Entry 5ELL (X-ray diffraction, 1.80 A resolution); this record covers chains A and B.

[Chain A (and B)]
Molecule: Asp/Glu_racemase family protein
Source organism: Escherichia coli
Notes: EC 5.1.1.13; chain B of this document is another copy of the same molecule, construct and numbering; everything in this record applies to it too
UniProtKB: C3SWD2 (C3SWD2_ECOLX); numbering as in UniProt (aligned over 1-230)
Amino-acid sequence (238 residues; row label = number of the first residue in the row):
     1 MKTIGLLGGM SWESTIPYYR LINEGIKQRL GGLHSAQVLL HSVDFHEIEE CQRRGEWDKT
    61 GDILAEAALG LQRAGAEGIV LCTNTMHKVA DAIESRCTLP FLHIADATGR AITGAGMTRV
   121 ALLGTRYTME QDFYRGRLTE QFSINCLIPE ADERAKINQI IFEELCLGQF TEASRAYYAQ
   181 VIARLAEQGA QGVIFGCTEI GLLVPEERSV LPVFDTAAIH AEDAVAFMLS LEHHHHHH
Unresolved in the structure: 232-238 (chain B: 236-238)
Differences from the reference sequence: expression tag (231-238)

[Chain A / chain B interface]
Contacting residue pairs - 64 pairs, chain A then chain B:
  M1(A) - D44(B)
  G9(A) - Y19(B)
  G9(A) - S35(B)
  W12(A) - Y19(B)
  W12(A) - R20(B)
  W12(A) - N23(B)
  W12(A) - E24(B)
  W12(A) - S35(B)
  E13(A) - K27(B)  salt bridge
  T15(A) - Y19(B)
  I16(A) - Y19(B)  hydrophobic
  Y19(A) - G9(B)
  Y19(A) - W12(B)
  Y19(A) - T15(B)
  Y19(A) - I16(B)  hydrophobic
  Y19(A) - S42(B)  hydrogen bond
  R20(A) - W12(B)
  N23(A) - W12(B)
  E24(A) - W12(B)
  L33(A) - F45(B)
  L33(A) - H46(B)  hydrogen bond (backbone-backbone)
  L33(A) - E49(B)
  H34(A) - D44(B)  salt bridge
  H34(A) - H46(B)
  S35(A) - G9(B)
  S35(A) - W12(B)
  S35(A) - V43(B)  hydrogen bond (side chain-backbone)
  S35(A) - D44(B)  hydrogen bond (backbone-side chain)
  S35(A) - F45(B)  hydrogen bond (side chain-backbone)
  A36(A) - S42(B)
  A36(A) - V43(B)
  Q37(A) - S42(B)
  Q37(A) - D44(B)
  V38(A) - L40(B)
  V38(A) - H41(B)
  V38(A) - S42(B)  hydrogen bond (backbone-backbone)
  L39(A) - L40(B)
  L39(A) - H41(B)
  L39(A) - L71(B)  hydrophobic
  L40(A) - Y19(B)  hydrophobic
  L40(A) - V38(B)
  L40(A) - L39(B)
  L40(A) - L40(B)  hydrogen bond (backbone-backbone)
  H41(A) - V38(B)
  H41(A) - L39(B)
  S42(A) - Y19(B)  hydrogen bond
  S42(A) - A36(B)
  S42(A) - Q37(B)
  S42(A) - V38(B)  hydrogen bond (backbone-backbone)
  V43(A) - S35(B)  hydrogen bond (backbone-side chain)
  V43(A) - A36(B)
  D44(A) - M1(B)
  D44(A) - H34(B)  salt bridge
  D44(A) - S35(B)  hydrogen bond (side chain-backbone)
  D44(A) - Q37(B)
  F45(A) - L33(B)
  F45(A) - S35(B)  hydrogen bond (backbone-side chain)
  H46(A) - L33(B)  hydrogen bond (backbone-backbone)
  H46(A) - H34(B)
  E49(A) - L33(B)
  G70(A) - A74(B)
  L71(A) - L39(B)  hydrophobic
  R73(A) - R73(B)  hydrogen bond (side chain-backbone)
  A74(A) - G70(B)
Other interface residues (no listed pair), chain B (30 interface residues in all): E47

[Summary]
29 residues of chain A face 30 of chain B across their interface; the contacts include 14 hydrogen bonds and 3
salt bridges. Polar pairs include E13(A)-K27(B), H34(A)-D44(B) and Y19(A)-S42(B).
Chain A and chain B are both Asp/Glu_racemase family protein (Escherichia coli); the structure, Crystal
structure of L-aspartate/glutamate-specific racemase from Escherichia coli, was determined by X-ray
diffraction together with 5ELM from the same study.
